PDB entry 4ZK3 | X-ray diffraction, 2.00 A resolution | chain A

# Chain A
Protein: Serpin B3
From: Homo sapiens
UniProtKB: P29508 (SPB3_HUMAN); residue numbers follow UniProt; this construct covers 1-390
Chain sequence (390 residues; numbered 1 to 390; the number before each row is that of its first residue):
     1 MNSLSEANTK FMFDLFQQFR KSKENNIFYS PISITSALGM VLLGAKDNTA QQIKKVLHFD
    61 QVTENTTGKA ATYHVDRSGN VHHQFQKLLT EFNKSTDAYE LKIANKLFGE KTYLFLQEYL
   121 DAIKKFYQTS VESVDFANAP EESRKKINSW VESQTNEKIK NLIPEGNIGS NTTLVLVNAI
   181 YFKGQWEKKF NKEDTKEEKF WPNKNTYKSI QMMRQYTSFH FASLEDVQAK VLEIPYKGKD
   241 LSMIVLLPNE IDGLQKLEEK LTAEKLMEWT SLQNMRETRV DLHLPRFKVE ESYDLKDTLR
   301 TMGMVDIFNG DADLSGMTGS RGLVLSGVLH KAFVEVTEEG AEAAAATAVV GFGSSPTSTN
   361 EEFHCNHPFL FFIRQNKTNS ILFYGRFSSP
Not modelled in the structure: 1-2, 65-79, 353-359
Curated features (UniProtKB/Swiss-Prot):
  - site: Ser354, Ser355 (Reactive bond)
  - modified residue: Met1 (N-acetylmethionine)
  - natural variant: Gly351 (G351A: Increased antiprotease activity and increased MAPK8 inhibition activity)
  - mutagenesis: Ala341 (A341R: Loss of inhibitory activity), Phe352 (F352A: Loss of inhibitory activity; F352G: Loss of inhibitory activity to papain but does not decrease the suppression activity to MAPK8), Ser354 to Ser355 (Loss of inhibitory activity)
From the paper describing this entry:
  - conformationally variable residues (loop rearrangement): Glu338 to Phe352

# Summary
From UniProt: 4 mutagenesis sites. The paper reports conformational variability at Glu338.
Chain A is Serpin B3 (Homo sapiens); the structure, Psoriasis pathogenesis - Pso p27 constitute a compact
structure forming large aggregates. Low pH structure, was determined by X-ray diffraction (same publication as
4ZK0).
